5J3S - chain A; structure by X-ray diffraction, 3.40 A resolution.

# Chain A
Protein: Tyrosyl-DNA phosphodiesterase 2
From: Homo sapiens
Notes: EC 3.1.4.-
UniProtKB: O95551 (TYDP2_HUMAN); the construct has insertions or renumbered stretches relative to UniProt, so the offset changes along the chain: 113-321 = UniProt 113-321; 327-360 = UniProt 329-362
Amino-acid sequence (253 residues; numbered 110 to 360 plus 7 insertion-coded residues; 5 numbers in that range are skipped by the numbering (no residue carries them; nothing is unmodelled there); the number before each row is that of its first residue; a row labelled like 321A-321G holds insertion residues (321A, then the next letters in order)):
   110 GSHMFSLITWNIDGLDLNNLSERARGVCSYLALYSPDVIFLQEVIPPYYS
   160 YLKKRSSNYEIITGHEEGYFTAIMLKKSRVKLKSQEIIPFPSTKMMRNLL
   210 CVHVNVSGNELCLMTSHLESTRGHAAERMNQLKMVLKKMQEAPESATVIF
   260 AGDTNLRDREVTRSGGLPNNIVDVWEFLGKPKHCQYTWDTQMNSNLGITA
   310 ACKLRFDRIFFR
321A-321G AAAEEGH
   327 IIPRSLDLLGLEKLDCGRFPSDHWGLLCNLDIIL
Unresolved in the structure: 110-111, 252-256, 321A-321G, 358-360
Differences from the reference sequence: expression tag (110-112); engineered mutation Ser273 (Cys in O95551)
Small-molecule neighbours: 6FQ (2,4-dioxo-10-[3-(1H-tetrazol-5-yl)phenyl]-2,3,4,10-tetrahydropyrimido[4,5-b]quinoline-8-carbonitrile): Arg231, Arg266, Asp267, Trp297, Ile307, Ala309, Cys311, Leu313
Curated features (UniProtKB/Swiss-Prot):
  - region (Interaction with 5' end of substrate DNA): Asn120 to Leu124, His226 to Arg231, Asn264 to Arg266
  - active site: Asp262 (Proton donor/acceptor)
  - binding site (Mg(2+)): Asp122, Glu152
  - site (Interaction with 5' end of substrate DNA): Tyr178, Trp297, Phe315, His349
Reported in the primary citation:
  - binding site for 6FQ: Trp297, Ile307, Ala309, Cys311, Leu313
  - mutagenesis - C273S: increased expression (proposed by the authors, not directly observed)

# Overview
Chain A binds compound 6FQ. From UniProt: active-site residue Asp262 and Mg2+-binding residues Asp122 and
Glu152. The paper reports a binding site for 6FQ at Trp297, Ile307 and Ala309 among others; C273S increases
expression.
Chain A is Tyrosyl-DNA phosphodiesterase 2 (Homo sapiens); the structure, Crystal structure of the catalytic
domain of human tyrosyl DNA phosphodiesterase 2 in complex with a ..., was determined by X-ray diffraction,
deposited together with 5J3P.
